1CJL - chain A; structure by X-ray diffraction, 2.20 A resolution.

[Chain A]
Molecule: Procathepsin L
Organism: Homo sapiens
Notes: EC 3.4.22.15
UniProt: P07711 (CATL_HUMAN); residues 1-220 here correspond to UniProt positions 114-333 (UniProt number = residue number + 113)
Amino-acid sequence (312 residues; numbered 1 to 220 plus 92 insertion-coded residues; the number before each row is that of its first residue):
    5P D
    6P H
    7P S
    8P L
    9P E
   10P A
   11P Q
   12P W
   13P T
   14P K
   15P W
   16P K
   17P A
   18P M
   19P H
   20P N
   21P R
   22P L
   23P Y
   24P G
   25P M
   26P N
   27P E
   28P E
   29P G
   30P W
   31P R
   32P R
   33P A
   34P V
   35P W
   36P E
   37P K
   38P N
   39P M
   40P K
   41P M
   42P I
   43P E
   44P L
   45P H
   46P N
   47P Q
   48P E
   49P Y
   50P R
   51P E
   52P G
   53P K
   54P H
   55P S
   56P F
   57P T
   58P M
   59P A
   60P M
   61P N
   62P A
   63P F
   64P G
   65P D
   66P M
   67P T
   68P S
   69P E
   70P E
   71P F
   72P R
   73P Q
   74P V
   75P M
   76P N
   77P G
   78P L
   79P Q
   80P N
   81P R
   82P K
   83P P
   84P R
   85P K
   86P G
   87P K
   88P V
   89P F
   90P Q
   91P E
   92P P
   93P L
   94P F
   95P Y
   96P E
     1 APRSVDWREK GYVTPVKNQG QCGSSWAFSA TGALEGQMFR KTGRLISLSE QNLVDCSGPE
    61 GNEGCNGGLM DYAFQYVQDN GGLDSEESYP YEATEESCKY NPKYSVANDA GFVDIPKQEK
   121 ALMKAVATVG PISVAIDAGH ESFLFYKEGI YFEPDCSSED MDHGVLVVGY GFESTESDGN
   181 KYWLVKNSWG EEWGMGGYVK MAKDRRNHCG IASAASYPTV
Disordered / not traced: 175-179
Construct notes: engineered mutation Ser25 (Cys138 in P07711), Glu60 (Gln173 in P07711), Leu78P (Phe95 in P07711), Ala110 (Thr223 in P07711); conflict Gly179 (Asn292 in P07711)
Cystine bridges: Cys22-Cys65, Cys56-Cys98, Cys156-Cys209
UniProt features mapped onto this chain:
  - active site: His163, Asn187
  - binding site (Zn(2+)): Glu9, Glu50, Asp71, Glu86, Glu92, Glu96, Asp114, Asp137, His140, Asp160, Asp162
  - site (Cleavage): Phe89P, Gln90P, Gln90P, Glu91P, Tyr95P, Glu96P, Ala1, Glu96P
  - glycosylation: Asn108 (N-linked (GlcNAc...) asparagine)

[Summary]
UniProt lists active-site residues His163 and Asn187 and 11 Zn2+-binding residues.
Chain A is Procathepsin L (Homo sapiens); the structure, Crystal structure of a cysteine protease proform, was
determined by X-ray diffraction together with 1CS8 from the same study.
